5FG7 - chains F and G of the 28 polymer chains in the assembly; structure by X-ray diffraction, 2.70 A resolution.

[Chain F]
Name: Probable proteasome subunit alpha type-7
From: Saccharomyces cerevisiae S288c
Notes: EC 3.4.25.1
Reference sequence: P21242 (PSA7_YEAST); residues -3 to 284 here correspond to UniProt positions 1-288 (UniProt number = residue number + 4)
Amino-acid sequence (288 residues; row label = number of the first residue in the row; numbers below 1 keep their minus sign (Met-3 is residue -3)):
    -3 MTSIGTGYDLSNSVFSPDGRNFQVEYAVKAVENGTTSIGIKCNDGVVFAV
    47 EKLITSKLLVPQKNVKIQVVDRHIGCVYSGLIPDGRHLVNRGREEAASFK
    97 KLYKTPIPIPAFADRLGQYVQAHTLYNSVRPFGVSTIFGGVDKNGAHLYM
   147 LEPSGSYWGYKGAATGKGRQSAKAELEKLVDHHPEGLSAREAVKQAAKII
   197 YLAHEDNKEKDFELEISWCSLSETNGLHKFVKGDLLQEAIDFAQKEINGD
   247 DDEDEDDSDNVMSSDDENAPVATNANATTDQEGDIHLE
Not modelled in the structure: -3 to 1, 245-284
Curated features (UniProtKB/Swiss-Prot):
  - modified residue: Thr-2 (N-acetylthreonine)

[Chain G]
Name: Proteasome subunit alpha type-1
From: Saccharomyces cerevisiae S288c
Notes: EC 3.4.25.1
Reference sequence: P21243 (PSA1_YEAST); residues -8 to 243 here correspond to UniProt positions 1-252 (UniProt number = residue number + 9)
Amino-acid sequence (252 residues; numbered -8 to 243; the number before each row is that of its first residue; numbers below 1 keep their minus sign (Met-8 is residue -8)):
    -8 MSGAAAASAAGYDRHITIFSPEGRLYQVEYAFKATNQTNINSLAVRGKDC
    42 TVVISQKKVPDKLLDPTTVSYIFCISRTIGMVVNGPIPDARNAALRAKAE
    92 AAEFRYKYGYDMPCDVLAKRMANLSQIYTQRAYMRPLGVILTFVSVDEEL
   142 GPSIYKTDPAGYYVGYKATATGPKQQEITTNLENHFKKSKIDHINEESWE
   192 KVVEFAITHMIDALGTEFSKNDLEVGVATKDKFFTLSAENIEERLVAIAE
   242 QD
Not modelled in the structure: -8 to 1, 243
Metal / ion sites: Mg2+: Thr8, Tyr119, Arg122, Met125

[Chain F / chain G interface]
Pairs across the interface (64):
  Thr2(F) - His6(G)
  Gly3(F) - His6(G)
  Tyr4(F) - Arg5(G)
  Tyr4(F) - His6(G)
  Tyr4(F) - Tyr21(G)
  Ser9(F) - Arg126(G)
  Val10(F) - His6(G)
  Val10(F) - Gln18(G)
  Phe11(F) - Gln18(G)  hydrogen bond (backbone-side chain)
  Phe11(F) - Tyr21(G)
  Phe11(F) - Ala22(G)  hydrophobic
  Phe11(F) - Ala25(G)  hydrophobic
  Phe11(F) - Arg126(G)
  Phe11(F) - Pro127(G)
  Phe11(F) - Gly129(G)
  Ser12(F) - Tyr21(G)
  Pro13(F) - Tyr21(G)  hydrophobic
  Pro13(F) - Lys24(G)  hydrogen bond (backbone-side chain)
  Asp14(F) - Lys24(G)
  Gly15(F) - Tyr21(G)
  Gly15(F) - Ala25(G)
  Lys37(F) - Asp56(G)  salt bridge
  Asp110(F) - Arg82(G)
  Gln114(F) - Arg82(G)  hydrogen bond (side chain-backbone)
  Gln114(F) - Asn83(G)
  Gln114(F) - Leu86(G)
  Gln117(F) - Pro79(G)
  Gln117(F) - Asp80(G)
  Gln117(F) - Asn83(G)  hydrogen bond
  Gln117(F) - Arg126(G)
  Thr120(F) - Arg126(G)  hydrogen bond (backbone-side chain)
  Leu121(F) - Tyr124(G)
  Leu121(F) - Arg126(G)
  Leu121(F) - Leu128(G)  hydrophobic
  Tyr122(F) - Tyr124(G)
  Tyr122(F) - Met125(G)  hydrophobic
  Ser150(F) - Pro79(G)
  Gly151(F) - Pro79(G)
  Ser152(F) - Ile78(G)
  Ser152(F) - Pro79(G)
  Tyr153(F) - Arg82(G)  hydrogen bond (backbone-side chain)
  Trp154(F) - Leu55(G)  hydrophobic
  Trp154(F) - Thr59(G)
  Trp154(F) - Val60(G)  hydrophobic
  Trp154(F) - Ser61(G)
  Trp154(F) - Tyr62(G)
  Trp154(F) - Ile78(G)  hydrophobic
  Trp154(F) - Arg82(G)
  Gly155(F) - Leu55(G)
  Gly155(F) - Asp56(G)  hydrogen bond (backbone-backbone)
  Gly155(F) - Thr59(G)  hydrogen bond (backbone-side chain)
  Tyr156(F) - Leu54(G)
  Tyr156(F) - Leu55(G)
  Tyr156(F) - Asp56(G)
  Lys157(F) - Lys53(G)
  Lys157(F) - Leu54(G)  hydrogen bond (backbone-backbone)
  Lys157(F) - Leu55(G)
  Gly158(F) - Leu54(G)
  Lys169(F) - Leu54(G)
  Leu172(F) - Leu54(G)  hydrophobic
  Glu173(F) - Lys53(G)
  Glu173(F) - Leu54(G)
  Val176(F) - Leu54(G)  hydrophobic
  Asp177(F) - Lys53(G)  salt bridge
Other interface residues (no listed pair), chain F (32 interface residues in all): Tyr145
Other interface residues (no listed pair), chain G (29 interface residues in all): Asp52, Pro57

[In short]
32 residues of chain F and 29 residues of chain G are in contact, with 9 hydrogen bonds and 2 salt bridges.
Polar pairs include Lys37(F)-Asp56(G), Asp177(F)-Lys53(G) and Phe11(F)-Gln18(G). The Mg2+ site is built by
Thr8(G), Tyr119(G), Arg122(G) and Met125(G).
Chain F is Probable proteasome subunit alpha type-7 and chain G is Proteasome subunit alpha type-1, both from
Saccharomyces cerevisiae S288c; the structure, Yeast 20S proteasome beta2-T1A mutant, was determined by X-ray
diffraction together with 5CZ4, 5CZ5, 5CZ6, 5CZ7, 5CZ8, 5CZ9 and 16 further entries from the same study.
